PDB entry 8QSR | electron microscopy, 2.56 A resolution | chains A and B

Chain A (and B):
Molecule: PTS system glucose-specific EIICB component
From: Escherichia coli
Notes: chain B of this document is another copy of the same molecule, construct and numbering; everything in this record applies to it too
UniProt: P69786 (PTGCB_ECOLI); numbering as in UniProt (aligned over 1-477)
Amino-acid sequence (499 residues; numbered 1 to 499; the number before each row is that of its first residue):
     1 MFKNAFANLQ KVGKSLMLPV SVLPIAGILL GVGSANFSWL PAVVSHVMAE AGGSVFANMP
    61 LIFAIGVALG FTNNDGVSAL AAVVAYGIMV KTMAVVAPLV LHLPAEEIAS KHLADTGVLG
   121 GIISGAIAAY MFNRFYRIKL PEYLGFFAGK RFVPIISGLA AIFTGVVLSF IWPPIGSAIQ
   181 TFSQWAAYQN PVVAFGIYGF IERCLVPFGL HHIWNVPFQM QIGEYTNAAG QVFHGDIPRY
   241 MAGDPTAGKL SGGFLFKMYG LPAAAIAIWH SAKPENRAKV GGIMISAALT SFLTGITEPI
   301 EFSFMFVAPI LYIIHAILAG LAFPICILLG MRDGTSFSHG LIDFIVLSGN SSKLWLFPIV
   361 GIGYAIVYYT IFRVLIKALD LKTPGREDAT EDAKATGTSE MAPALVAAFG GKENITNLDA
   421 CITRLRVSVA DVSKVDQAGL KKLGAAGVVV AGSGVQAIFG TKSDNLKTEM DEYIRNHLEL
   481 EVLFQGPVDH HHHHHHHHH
Not modelled in the structure: 1-3, 387-499
Construct notes: expression tag (478-499)
Small-molecule neighbours: beta-D-glucopyranose (BGC): Glu202, Arg203, Val206, His211, His212, Asn215, Gln219, Lys257, Gly295, Ile296, Thr297, Glu298, Phe337, Ser338
Curated features (UniProtKB/Swiss-Prot):
  - active site: Cys421 (Phosphocysteine intermediate)
  - modified residue: Cys421 (Phosphocysteine)
  - mutagenesis: Cys204 (C204S: Destabilizes the protein structure; when associated with S-326), Cys326 (C326S: Destabilizes the protein structure; when associated with S-204), Asp419 (D419A: Still allows binding to Mlc), Cys421 (C421D: Still allows binding to Mlc. Derepression of Mlc targets becomes constitutive, i.e. independent of PTS phosphorylation ...), Ile422 (I422A: Still allows binding to Mlc), Thr423 (T423A: Decreases Mlc binding), Arg424 (R424A/H: Cannot bind Mlc. Destroys the ability of Cys-421 to be phosphorylated in vitro; R424K: Cannot bind Mlc. Cys-421 can be phosphorylated in vitro), Arg426 (R426A: Still allows binding to Mlc. Cys-421 is weakly phosphorylated in vitro), Val449 (V449Q: Interaction with Mlc is hardly detectable), Ala451 (A451F: The complex with Mlc shows much weaker association than the wild-type), Gln456 (Q456A: Decreases Mlc binding. Interaction with Mlc is hardly detectable), Ile458 (I458A: Still allows binding to Mlc)
From the paper describing this entry:
  - self-association interface (contacts with another copy of this molecule); pairs are residue here / residue on that copy: Ser21-Arg151 (hydrogen bond), Glu50-Lys91 (salt bridge), Asn74-Asp75 (hydrogen bond), Gly76-Asn74, Phe146-Phe337 (pi stacking)
  - contacts within the chain: Ser34-Asn350 (hydrogen bond), Gly53-Gln231, Tyr188-Glu224 (hydrogen bond)
  - binding site for beta-D-glucopyranose: Glu202, Arg203, His211, Asn215, Lys257, Thr297, Glu298, Phe337

Interface between chain A and chain B:
Pairs across the interface (62; chain A residue first):
  Met17(A) - Arg151(B)
  Leu18(A) - Leu80(B)  hydrophobic
  Ser21(A) - Arg151(B)  hydrogen bond
  Val22(A) - Leu80(B)  hydrophobic
  Val22(A) - Pro154(B)  hydrophobic
  Ile25(A) - Ile155(B)
  Val43(A) - Leu99(B)  hydrophobic
  His46(A) - Val95(B)
  Val47(A) - Val95(B)  hydrophobic
  Val47(A) - Ile162(B)  hydrophobic
  Glu50(A) - Lys91(B)  salt bridge
  Ser54(A) - Gly87(B)  hydrogen bond (side chain-backbone)
  Ser54(A) - Ile88(B)
  Ser54(A) - Lys91(B)
  Val55(A) - Ile88(B)  hydrophobic
  Leu61(A) - Leu61(B)  hydrophobic
  Ile62(A) - Leu80(B)  hydrophobic
  Ile65(A) - Val83(B)  hydrophobic
  Leu69(A) - Gly76(B)
  Asn74(A) - Asp75(B)  hydrogen bond
  Asn74(A) - Gly76(B)  hydrogen bond (side chain-backbone)
  Asn74(A) - Val77(B)
  Asn74(A) - Lys150(B)
  Asp75(A) - Asn74(B)  hydrogen bond
  Gly76(A) - Leu69(B)
  Gly76(A) - Asn74(B)  hydrogen bond (backbone-side chain)
  Val77(A) - Asn74(B)
  Leu80(A) - Leu18(B)  hydrophobic
  Leu80(A) - Val22(B)  hydrophobic
  Leu80(A) - Ile62(B)  hydrophobic
  Val83(A) - Ile65(B)  hydrophobic
  Gly87(A) - Ser54(B)  hydrogen bond (backbone-side chain)
  Ile88(A) - Ala51(B)
  Ile88(A) - Ser54(B)  hydrogen bond (backbone-side chain)
  Ile88(A) - Val55(B)  hydrophobic
  Lys91(A) - Glu50(B)  salt bridge
  Lys91(A) - Ser54(B)
  Val95(A) - His46(B)
  Val95(A) - Val47(B)  hydrophobic
  Leu99(A) - Val43(B)  hydrophobic
  Tyr143(A) - Leu289(B)  hydrophobic
  Tyr143(A) - Thr290(B)
  Tyr143(A) - Leu293(B)  hydrophobic
  Tyr143(A) - Thr294(B)
  Leu144(A) - Thr294(B)
  Leu144(A) - Ile342(B)  hydrophobic
  Phe146(A) - Ile296(B)  hydrophobic
  Phe146(A) - Phe337(B)  hydrophobic
  Lys150(A) - Asn74(B)
  Arg151(A) - Met17(B)
  Arg151(A) - Ser21(B)  hydrogen bond
  Pro154(A) - Val22(B)  hydrophobic
  Ile155(A) - Ile25(B)
  Ile162(A) - Val47(B)  hydrophobic
  Leu289(A) - Tyr143(B)  hydrophobic
  Thr290(A) - Tyr143(B)
  Leu293(A) - Tyr143(B)  hydrophobic
  Thr294(A) - Tyr143(B)
  Thr294(A) - Leu144(B)
  Ile296(A) - Phe146(B)  hydrophobic
  Phe337(A) - Phe146(B)  hydrophobic
  Ile342(A) - Leu144(B)  hydrophobic
Other interface residues (no listed pair), chain A (55 interface residues in all): Pro24, Ile28, Leu29, Ala51, Asn58, Ala79, Val84, Thr92, Val96, Glu142, Phe147, Gly158, Leu159, Ser286
Other interface residues (no listed pair), chain B (55 interface residues in all): Pro24, Ile28, Leu29, Asn58, Ala79, Val84, Thr92, Val96, Glu142, Phe147, Gly158, Leu159, Ser286

In short:
The chain A/chain B interface involves 55 residues from each chain; the contacts include 9 hydrogen bonds and
2 salt bridges. Among the polar pairs are Glu50(A)-Lys91(B), Ser21(A)-Arg151(B) and Ser54(A)-Gly87(B). The
paper reports a binding site for beta-D-glucopyranose at Glu202(A), Arg203(A) and His211(A) among others; a
self-association interface involving Ser21(A), Glu50(A) and Asn74(A) among others.
Both chains are PTS system glucose-specific EIICB component (Escherichia coli). Entry 8QSR (Cryo-EM structure
of the glucose-specific PTS transporter IICB from E. coli in the inward-facing conformation) was determined by
electron microscopy (same publication as 8QST).
